7PHC - chains H and 5 of the 54 polymer chains in the assembly; structure by electron microscopy, 9.90 A resolution (very low resolution: no residue pairs are listed; an interface is given only as per-side residue counts).

# Chain H
Name: 30S ribosomal protein S9
Organism: Mycoplasma pneumoniae M129
UniProt: P75179 (RS9_MYCPN); numbering as in UniProt (aligned over 1-132)
Amino-acid sequence (132 residues; numbered 1 to 132; the number before each row is that of its first residue):
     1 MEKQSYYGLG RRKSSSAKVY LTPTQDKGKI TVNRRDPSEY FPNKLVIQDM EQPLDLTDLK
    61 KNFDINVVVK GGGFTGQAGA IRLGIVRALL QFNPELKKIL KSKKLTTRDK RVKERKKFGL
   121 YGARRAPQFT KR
Disordered / not traced: 1-3, 132

# Chain 5
Molecule: 16S ribosomal RNA
Organism: Mycoplasma pneumoniae M129
Sequence (1520 nucleotides; row label = number of the first residue in the row):
     1 UUUUUCUGAG AGUUUGAUCC UGGCUCAGGA UUAACGCUGG CGGCAUGCCU AAUACAUGCA
    61 AGUCGAUCGA AAGUAGUAAU ACUUUAGAGG CGAACGGGUG AGUAACACGU AUCCAAUCUA
   121 CCUUAUAAUG GGGGAUAACU AGUUGAAAGA CUAGCUAAUA CCGCAUAAGA ACUUUGGUUC
   181 GCAUGAAUCA AAGUUGAAAG GACCUGCAAG GGUUCGUUAU UUGAUGAGGG UGCGCCAUAU
   241 CAGCUAGUUG GUGGGGUAAC GGCCUACCAA GGCAAUGACG UGUAGCUAUG CUGAGAAGUA
   301 GAAUAGCCAC AAUGGGACUG AGACACGGCC CAUACUCCUA CGGGAGGCAG CAGUAGGGAA
   361 UUUUUCACAA UGAGCGAAAG CUUGAUGGAG CAAUGCCGCG UGAACGAUGA AGGUCUUUAA
   421 GAUUGUAAAG UUCUUUUAUU UGGGAAGAAU GACUUUAGCA GGUAAUGGCU AGAGUUUGAC
   481 UGUACCAUUU UGAAUAAGUG ACGACUAACU AUGUGCCAGC AGUCGCGGUA AUACAUAGGU
   541 CGCAAGCGUU AUCCGGAUUU AUUGGGCGUA AAGCAAGCGC AGGCGGAUUG AAAAGUCUGG
   601 UGUUAAAGGC AGCUGCUUAA CAGUUGUAUG CAUUGGAAAC UAUUAAUCUA GAGUGUGGUA
   661 GGGAGUUUUG GAAUUUCAUG UGGAGCGGUG AAAUGCGUAG AUAUAUGAAG GAACACCAGU
   721 GGCGAAGGCG AAAACUUAGG CCAUUACUGA CGCUUAGGCU UGAAAGUGUG GGGAGCAAAU
   781 AGGAUUAGAU ACCCUAGUAG UCCACACCGU AAACGAUAGA UACUAGCUGU CGGGGCGAUC
   841 CCCUCGGUAG UGAAGUUAAC ACAUUAAGUA UCUCGCCUGG GUAGUACAUU CGCAAGAAUG
   901 AAACUCAAAC GGAAUUGACG GGGACCCGCA CAAGUGGUGG AGCAUGUUGC UUAAUUCGAC
   961 GGUACACGAA AAACCUUACC UAGACUUGAC AUCCUUGGCA AAGUUAUGGA AACAUAAUGG
  1021 AGGUUAACCG AGUGACAGGU GGUGCAUGGU UGUCGUCAGC UCGUGUCGUG AGAUGUUGGG
  1081 UUAAGUCCCG CAACGAGCGC AACCCUUAUC GUUAGUUACA UUGUCUAGCG AGACUGCUAA
  1141 UGCAAAUUGG AGGAAGGAAG GGAUGACGUC AAAUCAUCAU GCCCCUUAUG UCUAGGGCUG
  1201 CAAACGUGCU ACAAUGGCCA AUACAAACAG UCGCCAGCUU GUAAAAGUGA GCAAAUCUGU
  1261 AAAGUUGGUC UCAGUUCGGA UUGAGGGCUG CAAUUCGUCC UCAUGAAGUC GGAAUCACUA
  1321 GUAAUCGCGA AUCAGCUAUG UCGCGGUGAA UACGUUCUCG GGUCUUGUAC ACACCGCCCG
  1381 UCAAACUAUG AAAGCUGGUA AUAUUUAAAA ACGUGUUGCU AACCAUUAGG AAGCGCAUGU
  1441 CAAGGAUAGC ACCGGUGAUU GGAGUUAAGU CGUAACAAGG UACCCCUACG AGAACGUGGG
  1501 GGUGGAUCAC CUCCUUUCUA
Disordered / not traced: 1-4, 181-184, 1020-1027, 1510-1520

# Chain H / chain 5 interface
At this resolution (10 A) residue pairs are not listed: 52 residues of chain H and 60 of chain 5 lie at the interface.

# Summary
52 residues of chain H face 60 of chain 5 across their interface.
Here chain H is 30S ribosomal protein S9 and chain 5 is 16S ribosomal RNA, both from Mycoplasma pneumoniae
M129. Entry 7PHC (70S ribosome with A*- and P/E-site tRNAs in chloramphenicol-treated Mycoplasma pneumoniae
cells) was determined by electron microscopy, deposited together with 7OOC, 7OOD, 7P6Z, 7PAH, 7PAI, 7PAJ and
23 further entries.
